1W2B - chains 0 and 2 of the 31 polymer chains in the assembly; structure by X-ray diffraction, 3.50 A resolution.

Chain 0:
Molecule: 23S RRNA
From: Haloarcula marismortui
Sequence (2922 nucleotides; row label = number of the first residue in the row):
     2 UUGGCUACUA UGCCAGCUGG UGGAUUGCUC GGCUCAGGCG CUGAUGAAGG ACGUGCCAAG
    62 CUGCGAUAAG CCAUGGGGAG CCGCACGGAG GCGAAGAACC AUGGAUUUCC GAAUGAGAAU
   122 CUCUCUAACA AUUGCUUCGC GCAAUGAGGA ACCCCGAGAA CUGAAACAUC UCAGUAUCGG
   182 GAGGAACAGA AAACGCAAUG UGAUGUCGUU AGUAACCGCG AGUGAACGCG AUACAGCCCA
   242 AACCGAAGCC CUCACGGGCA AUGUGGUGUC AGGGCUACCU CUCAUCAGCC GACCGUCUCG
   302 ACGAAGUCUC UUGGAACAGA GCGUGAUACA GGGUGACAAC CCCGUACUCG AGACCAGUAC
   362 GACGUGCGGU AGUGCCAGAG UAGCGGGGGU UGGAUAUCCC UCGCGAAUAA CGCAGGCAUC
   422 GACUGCGAAG GCUAAACACA ACCUGAGACC GAUAGUGAAC AAGUAGUGUG AACGAACGCU
   482 GCAAAGUACC CUCAGAAGGG AGGCGAAAUA GAGCAUGAAA UCAGUUGGCG AUCGAGCGAC
   542 AGGGCAUACA AGGUCCCUCG ACGAAUGACC GACGCGCGAG CGUCCAGUAA GACUCACGGG
   602 AAGCCGAUGU UCUGUCGUAC GUUUUGAAAA ACGAGCCAGG GAGUGUGUCU GCAUGGCAAG
   662 UCUAACCGGA GUAUCCGGGG AGGCACAGGG AAACCGACAU GGCCGCAGGG CUUUGCCCGA
   722 GGGCCGCCGU CUUCAAGGGC GGGGAGCCAU GUGGACACGA CCCGAAUCCG GACGAUCUAC
   782 GCAUGGACAA GAUGAAGCGU GCCGAAAGGC ACGUGGAAGU CUGUUAGAGU UGGUGUCCUA
   842 CAAUACCCUC UCGUGAUCUA UGUGUAGGGG UGAAAGGCCC AUCGAGUCCG GCAACAGCUG
   902 GUUCCAAUCG AAACAUGUCG AAGCAUGACC UCCGCCGAGG UAGUCUGUGA GGUAGAGCGA
   962 CCGAUUGGUG UGUCCGCCUC CGAGAGGAGU CGGCACACCU GUCAAACUCC AAACUUACAG
  1022 ACGCCGUUUG ACGCGGGGAU UCCGGUGCGC GGGGUAAGCC UGUGUACCAG GAGGGGAACA
  1082 ACCCAGAGAU AGGUUAAGGU CCCCAAGUGU GGAUUAAGUG UAAUCCUCUG AAGGUGGUCU
  1142 CGAGCCCUAG ACAGCCGGGA GGUGAGCUUA GAAGCAGCUA CCCUCUAAGA AAAGCGUAAC
  1202 AGCUUACCGG CCGAGGUUUG AGGCGCCCAA AAUGAUCGGG ACUCAAAUCC ACCACCGAGA
  1262 CCUGUCCGUA CCACUCAUAC UGGUAAUCGA GUAGAUUGGC GCUCUAAUUG GAUGGAAGUA
  1322 GGGGUGAAAA CUCCUAUGGA CCGAUUAGUG ACGAAAAUCC UGGCCAUAGU AGCAGCGAUA
  1382 GUCGGGUGAG AACCCCGACG GCCUAAUGGA UAAGGGUUCC UCAGCACUGC UGAUCAGCUG
  1442 AGGGUUAGCC GGUCCUAAGU CAUACCGCAA CUCGACUAUG ACGAAAUGGG AAACGGGUUA
  1502 AUAUUCCCGU GCCACUAUGC AGUGAAAGUU GACGCCCUGG GGUCGAUCAC GCUGGGCAUU
  1562 CGCCCAGUCG AACCGUCCAA CUCCGUGGAA GCCGUAAUGG CAGGAAGCGG ACGAACGGCG
  1622 GCAUAGGGAA ACGUGAUUCA ACCUGGGGCC CAUGAAAAGA CGAGCAUAGU GUCCGUACCG
  1682 AGAACCGACA CAGGUGUCCA UGGCGGCGAA AGCCAAGGCC UGUCGGGAGC AACCAACGUU
  1742 AGGGAAUUCG GCAAGUUAGU CCCGUACCUU CGGAAGAAGG GAUGCCUGCU CCGGAACGGA
  1802 GCAGGUCGCA GUGACUCGGA AGCUCGGACU GUCUAGUAAC AACAUAGGUG ACCGCAAAUC
  1862 CGCAAGGACU CGUACGGUCA CUGAAUCCUG CCCAGUGCAG GUAUCUGAAC ACCUCGUACA
  1922 AGAGGACGAA GGACCUGUCA ACGGCGGGGG UAACUAUGAC CCUCUUAAGG UAGCGUAGUA
  1982 CCUUGCCGCA UCAGUAGCGG CUUGCAUGAA UGGAUUAACC AGAGCUUCAC UGUCCCAACG
  2042 UUGGGCCCGG UGAACUGUAC AUUCCAGUGC GGAGUCUGGA GACACCCAGG GGGAAGCGAA
  2102 GACCCUAUGG AGCUUUACUG CAGGCUGUCG CUGAGACGUG GUCGCCGAUG UGCAGCAUAG
  2162 GUAGGAGACA CUACACAGGU ACCCGCGCUA GCGGGCCACC GAGUCAACAG UGAAAUACUA
  2222 CCCGUCGGUG ACUGCGACUC UCACUCCGGG AGGAGGACAC CGAUAGCCGG GCAGUUUGAC
  2282 UGGGGCGGUA CGCGCUCGAA AAGAUAUCGA GCGCGCCCUA UGGCUAUCUC AGCCGGGACA
  2342 GAGACCCGGC GAAGAGUGCA AGAGCAAAAG AUAGCUUGAC AGUGUUCUUC CCAACGAGGA
  2402 ACGCUGACGC GAAAGCGUGG UCUAGCGAAC CAAUUAGCCU GCUUGAUGCG GGCAAUUGAU
  2462 GACAGAAAAG CUACCCUAGG GAUAACAGAG UCGUCACUCG CAAGAGCACA UAUCGACCGA
  2522 GUGGCUUGCU ACCUCGAUGU CGGUUCCCUC CAUCCUGCCC GUGCAGAAGC GGGCAAGGGU
  2582 GAGGUUGUUC GCCUAUUAAA GGAGGUCGUG AGCUGGGUUU AGACCGUCGU GAGACAGGUC
  2642 GGCUGCUAUC UACUGGGUGU GUAAUGGUGU CUGACAAGAA CGACCGUAUA GUACGAGAGG
  2702 AACUACGGUU GGUGGCCACU GGUGUACCGG UUGUUCGAGA GAGCACGUGC CGGGUAGCCA
  2762 CGCCACACGG GGUAAGAGCU GAACGCAUCU AAGCUCGAAA CCCACUUGGA AAAGAGACAC
  2822 CGCCGAGGUC CCGCGUACAA GACGCGGUCG AUAGACUCGG GGUGUGCGCG UCGAGGUAAC
  2882 GAGACGUUAA GCCCACGAGC ACUAACAGAC CAAAGCCAUC AU
Unresolved in the structure: 2-9, 126-127, 715, 971-998, 1560, 1952-1963, 2137-2236, 2339-2343, 2665-2666, 2915-2923
Metal / ion sites: Mg2+ site 1 near G28 (its only coordinating residue here); Na+ site 1: C40, G41, C443; Na+ site 2: G56, A59, G61; Mg2+ site 2 near U115 (its only coordinating residue here); Na+ site 3 near C141 (its only coordinating residue here); Na+ site 4: U146, G147; Mg2+ site 3: C162, U2276; K+ site 1: C162, U163, U172; Mg2+ site 4: A166, G219; Na+ site 5 near A166 (its only coordinating residue here); Mg2+ site 5: A167, C168; Na+ site 6: C168, G2111; 54 more Na+ sites not listed; 84 more Mg2+ sites not listed; 1 more K+ sites not listed

Chain 2:
Name: 50S ribosomal protein L44E la, HLA, ribosomal protein L44E
From: Haloarcula marismortui
Reference sequence: P32411 (RL44_HALMA); numbering as in UniProt (aligned over 1-92)
Sequence (92 residues; each row starts with the number of its first residue):
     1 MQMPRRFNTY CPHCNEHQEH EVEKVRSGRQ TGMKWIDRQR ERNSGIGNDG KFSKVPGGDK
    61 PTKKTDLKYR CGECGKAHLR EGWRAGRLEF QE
Metal / ion sites: Cd2+ near Cys-11 (its only coordinating residue here); Mg2+: Gly-45, Gly-47

Interface between chain 0 and chain 2:
Pairs across the interface (114):
  A169(0) / Asn-48(2)  hydrogen bond to the sugar
  U170(0) / Asn-48(2)  sugar contact
  U170(0) / Asp-49(2)  sugar contact
  U170(0) / Gly-50(2)  hydrogen bond to the sugar
  C218(0) / Trp-35(2)  phosphate contact
  C218(0) / Gln-39(2)  hydrogen bond to the phosphate
  C218(0) / Asn-43(2)  hydrogen bond to the phosphate
  G219(0) / Gln-39(2)  hydrogen bond to the phosphate
  G219(0) / Lys-51(2)  phosphate contact
  G219(0) / Lys-54(2)  sugar contact
  C220(0) / Trp-35(2)  base contact
  C220(0) / Lys-51(2)  salt bridge to the phosphate
  G389(0) / Ser-44(2)  phosphate contact
  G389(0) / Ile-46(2)  phosphate contact
  G390(0) / Gly-45(2)  phosphate contact
  G390(0) / Ile-46(2)  hydrogen bond to the phosphate
  A395(0) / Trp-35(2)  phosphate contact
  A395(0) / Arg-42(2)  phosphate contact
  U396(0) / Trp-35(2)  phosphate contact
  U396(0) / Arg-38(2)  salt bridge to the phosphate
  U396(0) / Arg-42(2)  salt bridge to the phosphate
  C735(0) / Asn-15(2)  base contact
  A1922(0) / Met-33(2)  sugar contact
  G1923(0) / Thr-31(2)  hydrogen bond to the sugar
  G1923(0) / Gly-32(2)  sugar contact
  G1923(0) / Met-33(2)  sugar contact
  A1924(0) / Arg-29(2)  hydrogen bond to the phosphate
  A1924(0) / Gln-30(2)  sugar contact
  G1925(0) / Arg-29(2)  salt bridge to the phosphate
  U2120(0) / Asn-48(2)  hydrogen bond to the sugar
  G2121(0) / Gly-47(2)  sugar contact
  G2121(0) / Ser-53(2)  phosphate contact
  C2317(0) / Thr-62(2)  hydrogen bond to the phosphate
  C2318(0) / Arg-84(2)  phosphate contact
  C2318(0) / Ala-85(2)  phosphate contact
  C2318(0) / Gly-86(2)  hydrogen bond to the phosphate
  C2319(0) / Met-1(2)  hydrogen bond to the phosphate
  U2320(0) / Met-1(2)  phosphate contact
  U2320(0) / Gln-2(2)  hydrogen bond to the phosphate
  U2320(0) / Met-3(2)  base contact
  U2320(0) / Pro-4(2)  base contact
  U2320(0) / Gln-91(2)  hydrogen bond to the sugar
  A2321(0) / Gln-91(2)  hydrogen bond to the phosphate
  U2378(0) / Asn-8(2)  hydrogen bond to the phosphate
  G2379(0) / Asn-8(2)  phosphate contact
  G2379(0) / Thr-9(2)  hydrogen bond to the phosphate
  G2379(0) / His-17(2)  salt bridge to the phosphate
  A2380(0) / Met-1(2)  base contact
  C2381(0) / Thr-9(2)  hydrogen bond to the sugar
  C2381(0) / Tyr-10(2)  base contact
  C2381(0) / His-17(2)  base contact
  C2381(0) / Arg-80(2)  hydrogen bond to the sugar
  A2382(0) / Tyr-10(2)  sugar contact
  A2382(0) / Pro-12(2)  sugar contact
  A2382(0) / Arg-80(2)  salt bridge to the phosphate
  G2407(0) / Tyr-10(2)  base contact
  G2407(0) / Asn-15(2)  hydrogen bond to the sugar
  A2408(0) / Tyr-10(2)  sugar contact
  A2408(0) / Asn-15(2)  sugar contact
  A2408(0) / Glu-16(2)  sugar contact
  A2408(0) / His-17(2)  hydrogen bond to the sugar
  C2409(0) / His-17(2)  hydrogen bond to the sugar
  C2427(0) / Lys-60(2)  base contact
  C2427(0) / Arg-84(2)  salt bridge to the phosphate
  G2428(0) / Lys-60(2)  hydrogen bond to the base
  G2428(0) / Lys-64(2)  salt bridge to the phosphate
  G2428(0) / Arg-84(2)  salt bridge to the phosphate
  C2431(0) / Lys-51(2)  hydrogen bond to the sugar
  C2432(0) / Trp-35(2)  phosphate contact
  C2432(0) / Ile-36(2)  phosphate contact
  A2433(0) / Gln-30(2)  hydrogen bond to the sugar
  A2433(0) / Lys-34(2)  phosphate contact
  A2433(0) / Ile-36(2)  phosphate contact
  A2434(0) / Ser-27(2)  sugar contact
  A2434(0) / Gly-28(2)  hydrogen bond to the phosphate
  A2434(0) / Gln-30(2)  hydrogen bond to the phosphate
  U2435(0) / Val-25(2)  sugar contact
  U2435(0) / Gly-28(2)  phosphate contact
  U2435(0) / Lys-68(2)  sugar contact
  U2435(0) / Leu-79(2)  base contact
  U2436(0) / Lys-68(2)  salt bridge to the phosphate
  U2436(0) / Ala-77(2)  hydrogen bond to the sugar
  U2436(0) / Leu-79(2)  sugar contact
  A2437(0) / His-13(2)  sugar contact
  C2450(0) / Met-33(2)  phosphate contact
  G2451(0) / Thr-31(2)  hydrogen bond to the phosphate
  G2451(0) / Met-33(2)  phosphate contact
  G2451(0) / Lys-34(2)  phosphate contact
  G2451(0) / Arg-38(2)  hydrogen bond to the sugar
  G2452(0) / Trp-35(2)  phosphate contact
  A2456(0) / Leu-79(2)  base contact
  U2457(0) / Leu-79(2)  sugar contact
  U2457(0) / Arg-80(2)  sugar contact
  U2457(0) / Glu-81(2)  phosphate contact
  U2457(0) / Gly-82(2)  phosphate contact
  U2458(0) / Lys-64(2)  phosphate contact
  U2458(0) / Thr-65(2)  sugar contact
  U2458(0) / Asp-66(2)  sugar contact
  U2458(0) / Glu-81(2)  phosphate contact
  U2458(0) / Gly-82(2)  hydrogen bond to the phosphate
  G2459(0) / Lys-63(2)  hydrogen bond to the phosphate
  G2459(0) / Lys-64(2)  hydrogen bond to the phosphate
  A2460(0) / Gly-58(2)  sugar contact
  A2460(0) / Asp-59(2)  phosphate contact
  A2460(0) / Lys-60(2)  hydrogen bond to the phosphate
  A2460(0) / Lys-63(2)  salt bridge to the phosphate
  U2461(0) / Asp-59(2)  phosphate contact
  U2461(0) / Lys-60(2)  salt bridge to the phosphate
  G2462(0) / Lys-60(2)  hydrogen bond to the base
  G2462(0) / Pro-61(2)  base contact
  A2468(0) / Asn-48(2)  hydrogen bond to the base
  A2468(0) / Gly-50(2)  hydrogen bond to the base
  A2468(0) / Ser-53(2)  base contact
  A2468(0) / Lys-54(2)  salt bridge to the phosphate
Interface residues without a listed pair, chain 0 (52 interface residues in all): G2316, G2426, G2438
Interface residues without a listed pair, chain 2 (61 interface residues in all): Phe-7, Arg-26, Lys-76, His-78, Trp-83

Overview:
The interface between chain 0 and chain 2 involves 52 residues on one side and 61 on the other; the contacts
include 37 hydrogen bonds and 13 salt bridges. Among the polar pairs are G2428(0)/Lys-60(2),
G2462(0)/Lys-60(2) and A2468(0)/Asn-48(2).
Chain 0 is 23S RRNA and chain 2 is 50S ribosomal protein L44E la, HLA, ribosomal protein L44E, both from
Haloarcula marismortui; the structure, Trigger Factor ribosome binding domain in complex with 50S, was
determined by X-ray diffraction together with 1W26 from the same study.
